7MLV - chains G and C of the 12 polymer chains in the assembly; structure by electron microscopy, 4.10 A resolution (low resolution: residue-level contacts below are approximate; hydrogen-bond / salt-bridge calls are withheld).

== Chain G ==
Name: 3D1 Fab Heavy Chain
From: Rattus norvegicus
Notes: antibody fragment or engineered binder
Sequence (118 residues; each row starts with the number of its first residue):
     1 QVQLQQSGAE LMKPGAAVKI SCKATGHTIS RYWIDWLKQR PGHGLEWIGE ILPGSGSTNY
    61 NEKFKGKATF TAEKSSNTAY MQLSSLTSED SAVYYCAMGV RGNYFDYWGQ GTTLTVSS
Not modelled in the structure: 1, 117-118
Cystine bridges: Cys22-Cys96

== Chain C ==
Name: Glycine receptor alpha 1
From: Sus scrofa
Reference sequence: F1RQB7 (F1RQB7_PIG); residues -27 to 428 here correspond to UniProt positions 1-456 (UniProt number = residue number + 28)
Sequence (456 residues; row label = number of the first residue in the row; numbers below 1 keep their minus sign (Met-27 is residue -27)):
   -27 MYRFNTLRLY LWETIVFFSL AASKEAEAAR SASKPMSPSD FLDKLMGRTS GYDARIRPNF
    33 KGPPVNVSCN IFINSFGSIA ETTMDYRVNI FLRQQWNDPR LAYNEYPDDS LDLDPSMLDS
    93 IWKPDLFFAN EKGAHFHEIT TDNKLLRISR NGNVLYSIRI TLTLACPMDL KNFPMDVQTC
   153 IMQLESFGYT MNDLIFEWQE QGAVQVADGL TLPQFILKEE KDLRYCTKHY NTGKFTCIEA
   213 RFHLERQMGY YLIQMYIPSL LIVILSWISF WINMDAAPAR VGLGITTVLT MTTQSSGSRA
   273 SLPKVSYVKA IDIWMAVCLL FVFSALLEYA AVNFVSRQHK ELLRFRRKRR HHKSPMLNLF
   333 QEDEAGEGRF NFSAYGMGPA CLQAKDGISV KGANNTTTNP PPAPSKSPEE MRKLFIQRAK
   393 KIDKISRIGF PMAFLIFNMF YWIIYKIVRR EDVHNQ
Not modelled in the structure: -27 to 8, 51-57, 104-113, 240-254, 274-281, 300-396, 420-428
Cystine bridges: Cys138-Cys152, Cys198-Cys209
Glycans and other covalent adducts: N-acetylglucosamine (NAG) linked to Asn38
From the paper describing this entry:
  - post-translational modification sites: Asn38

== How chain G and chain C interact ==
Contacting residue pairs (6; chain G residue first):
  Thr28(G) - Asp180(C)
  Ser30(G) - Asp180(C)
  Gly54(G) - Gln177(C)
  Ser55(G) - Gln173(C)
  Ser55(G) - Gly174(C)
  Ser55(G) - Gln177(C)
Interface residues without a listed pair, chain G (6 interface residues in all): Arg31, Ser57
Interface residues without a listed pair, chain C (7 interface residues in all): Phe44, Gln171, Val176

== Summary ==
The interface between chain G and chain C involves 6 residues on one side and 7 on the other.
N-acetylglucosamine is covalently linked to Asn38(C). From the paper: a modification site at Asn38(C).
Chain G is 3D1 Fab Heavy Chain (Rattus norvegicus) and chain C is Glycine receptor alpha 1 (Sus scrofa); the
structure, Cryo-EM reveals partially and fully assembled native glycine receptors,homomeric tetramer, was
determined by electron microscopy, deposited together with 7MLU and 7MLY.
